Entry 3OPL (X-ray diffraction, 1.80 A resolution); this record covers chain A.

Chain A:
Protein: Beta-lactamase SHV-1
Organism: Klebsiella pneumoniae
Notes: EC 3.5.2.6
UniProtKB: P0AD64 (BLA1_KLEPN); the author numbering skips numbers that UniProt does not, so the offset changes along the chain: 5-238 = UniProt 1-234; 240-252 = UniProt 235-247; 254-292 = UniProt 248-286
Sequence (286 residues; each row starts with the number of its first residue; note: 2 numbers in that range are skipped by the numbering (no residue carries them; nothing is unmodelled there)):
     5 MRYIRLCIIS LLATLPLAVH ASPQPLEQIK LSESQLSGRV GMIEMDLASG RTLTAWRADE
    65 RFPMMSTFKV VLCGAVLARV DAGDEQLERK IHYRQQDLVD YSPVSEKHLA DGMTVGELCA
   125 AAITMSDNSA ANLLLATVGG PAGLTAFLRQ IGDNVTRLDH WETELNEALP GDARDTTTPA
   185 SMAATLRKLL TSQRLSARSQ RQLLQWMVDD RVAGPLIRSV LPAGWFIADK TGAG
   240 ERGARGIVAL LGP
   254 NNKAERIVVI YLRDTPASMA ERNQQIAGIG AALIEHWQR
Not modelled in the structure: 5-25
Differences from the reference sequence: engineered mutation H164 (Arg160 in P0AD64)
Swiss-Prot annotation at these positions:
  - active site: S70 (Nucleophile), E168 (Proton acceptor)
  - binding site (a beta-lactam): K73, S130, E166
Disulfide bonds: C77-C123
Residues lining bound ligands:
  - cyclohexyl-hexyl-beta-D-maltoside (MA4), molecule 1: S26, I221, V224, L225, I231, I246, A248, L250, V261, I263, Q277, I279, A280, G281, G283, A284, I287
  - cyclohexyl-hexyl-beta-D-maltoside (MA4), molecule 2: A217, L220, I221, T235, R244, I246, N276, I279, A280
From the paper describing this entry:
  - conformationally variable residues: E171
  - mutagenesis - R164H: increased binding to SA2
  - mutagenesis - R164H: increased binding to tazobactam
  - contacts within the chain: D163-D179 (backbone contact)
  - catalytic residues: S70, E166 (citing earlier work)

Summary:
Ligands of chain A: cyclohexyl-hexyl-beta-D-maltoside. From UniProt: active-site residues S70 and E168 and 3
beta-lactam-binding residues. From the paper: catalytic residues S70 and E166; R164H increases binding to SA2.
Chain A is Beta-lactamase SHV-1 (Klebsiella pneumoniae); the structure, ESBL R164H mutant SHV-1
beta-lactamase, was determined by X-ray diffraction, deposited together with 3OPH, 3OPP and 3OPR.
